PDB entry 6IXH | electron microscopy, 4.00 A resolution | chains P and Q of the 25 polymer chains in the assembly

Chain P (and Q):
Protein: Type VI Secretion System TssM
Organism: Escherichia coli (strain 55989 / EAEC)
Notes: chain Q of this document is another copy of the same molecule, construct and numbering; everything in this record applies to it too
Reference sequence: B7LFU0 (B7LFU0_ECO55); residues 1-1129 here = UniProt positions 1-1129
Chain sequence (1129 residues; each row starts with the number of its first residue):
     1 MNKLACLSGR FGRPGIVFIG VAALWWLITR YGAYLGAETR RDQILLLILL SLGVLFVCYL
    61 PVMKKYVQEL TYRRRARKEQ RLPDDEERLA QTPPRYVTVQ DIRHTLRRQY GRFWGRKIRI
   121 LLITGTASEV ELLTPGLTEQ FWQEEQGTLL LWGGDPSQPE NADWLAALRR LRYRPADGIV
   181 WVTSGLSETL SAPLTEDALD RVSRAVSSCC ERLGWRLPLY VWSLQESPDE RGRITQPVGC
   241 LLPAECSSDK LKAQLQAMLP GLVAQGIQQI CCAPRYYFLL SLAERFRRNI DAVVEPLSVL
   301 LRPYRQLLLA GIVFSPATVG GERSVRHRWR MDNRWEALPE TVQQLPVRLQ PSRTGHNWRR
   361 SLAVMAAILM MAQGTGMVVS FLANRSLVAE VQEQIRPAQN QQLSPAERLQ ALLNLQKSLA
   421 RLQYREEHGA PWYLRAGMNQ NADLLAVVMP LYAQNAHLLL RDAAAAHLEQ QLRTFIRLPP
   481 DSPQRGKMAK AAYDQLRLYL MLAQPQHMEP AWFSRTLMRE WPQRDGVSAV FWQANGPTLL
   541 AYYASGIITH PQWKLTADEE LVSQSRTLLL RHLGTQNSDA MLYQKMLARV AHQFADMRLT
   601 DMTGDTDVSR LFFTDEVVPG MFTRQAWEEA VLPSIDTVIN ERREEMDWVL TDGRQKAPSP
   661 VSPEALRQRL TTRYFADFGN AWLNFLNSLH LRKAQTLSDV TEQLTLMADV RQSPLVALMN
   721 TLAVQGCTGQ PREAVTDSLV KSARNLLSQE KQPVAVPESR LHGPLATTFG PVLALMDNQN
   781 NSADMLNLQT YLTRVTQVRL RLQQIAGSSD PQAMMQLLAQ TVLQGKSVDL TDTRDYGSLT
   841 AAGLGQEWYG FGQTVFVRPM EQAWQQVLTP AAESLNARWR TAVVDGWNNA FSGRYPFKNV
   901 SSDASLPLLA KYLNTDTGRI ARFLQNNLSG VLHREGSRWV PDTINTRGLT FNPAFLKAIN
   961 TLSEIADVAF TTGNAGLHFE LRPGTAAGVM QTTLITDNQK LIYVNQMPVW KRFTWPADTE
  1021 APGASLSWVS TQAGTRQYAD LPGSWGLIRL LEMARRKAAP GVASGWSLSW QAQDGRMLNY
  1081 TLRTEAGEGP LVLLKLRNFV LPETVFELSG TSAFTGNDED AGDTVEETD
Disordered / not traced: 1-574, 642-660, 731-761, 1110-1129
What the authors report for this chain:
  - conformationally variable residues (helix shift): Phe-851 to Phe-891

Chain P / chain Q interface:
Pairs across the interface (40; chain P residue first):
  Asp-709(P) / Gly-845(Q)
  Asp-709(P) / Gln-846(Q)  hydrogen bond (side chain-backbone)
  Val-710(P) / Leu-844(Q)
  Arg-711(P) / Thr-767(Q)
  Arg-711(P) / Glu-847(Q)  salt bridge
  Gln-712(P) / Gly-845(Q)  hydrogen bond (side chain-backbone)
  Gln-712(P) / Gln-846(Q)
  Asn-778(P) / Ser-782(Q)
  Gln-779(P) / Asn-781(Q)  hydrogen bond
  Asn-780(P) / Asn-781(Q)
  Asn-780(P) / Ser-782(Q)
  Thr-793(P) / Leu-839(Q)
  Thr-796(P) / Leu-839(Q)
  Gln-797(P) / Leu-839(Q)
  Arg-799(P) / Ala-842(Q)
  Leu-800(P) / Ser-838(Q)
  Leu-800(P) / Leu-839(Q)
  Leu-800(P) / Ala-842(Q)  hydrophobic
  Ser-808(P) / Arg-947(Q)  hydrogen bond
  Asp-810(P) / Thr-943(Q)
  Ala-813(P) / Ile-944(Q)  hydrophobic
  Met-814(P) / Ile-944(Q)  hydrophobic
  Thr-881(P) / Glu-935(Q)
  Ala-882(P) / Gly-936(Q)
  Asn-889(P) / Arg-938(Q)
  Arg-894(P) / Ser-1064(Q)
  Arg-894(P) / Glu-1085(Q)  hydrogen bond (side chain-backbone)
  Arg-894(P) / Ala-1086(Q)
  Arg-894(P) / Gly-1087(Q)
  Ser-901(P) / Arg-1083(Q)  hydrogen bond
  Ser-902(P) / Ala-1063(Q)
  Asp-903(P) / Glu-1085(Q)
  Ser-905(P) / Glu-1085(Q)
  Ser-905(P) / Ala-1086(Q)
  Leu-908(P) / Ala-1086(Q)  hydrophobic
  Arg-919(P) / Gly-936(Q)
  Arg-919(P) / Asp-967(Q)  salt bridge
  Thr-1019(P) / Arg-1012(Q)
  Glu-1020(P) / Arg-1012(Q)
  Pro-1022(P) / Arg-1012(Q)
Interface residues without a listed pair, chain P (37 interface residues in all): Ala-783, Ser-809, Asp-885, Leu-906, Pro-907, Lys-911, Pro-1042, Gly-1043
Interface residues without a listed pair, chain Q (30 interface residues in all): Thr-768, Gly-843, Thr-971, Thr-972, Glu-980, Trp-1010

In short:
37 residues of chain P face 30 of chain Q across their interface; the contacts include 6 hydrogen bonds and 2
salt bridges. Polar pairs include Arg-711(P)/Glu-847(Q), Arg-919(P)/Asp-967(Q) and Asp-709(P)/Gln-846(Q). The
paper reports conformational variability at Phe-851(P).
Both chains are Type VI Secretion System TssM (Escherichia coli (strain 55989 / EAEC)). Entry 6IXH (Type VI
secretion system membrane core complex) was determined by electron microscopy.
